Entry 3FC8 (X-ray diffraction, 1.85 A resolution); this record covers chains A and B.

== Chain A (and B) ==
Name: transthyretin
Source organism: Homo sapiens
Notes: chain B of this document is another copy of the same molecule, construct and numbering; everything in this record applies to it too
UniProt: P02766 (TTHY_HUMAN); residues 1-124 here correspond to UniProt positions 21-144 (UniProt number = residue number + 20)
Sequence (124 residues; each row starts with the number of its first residue):
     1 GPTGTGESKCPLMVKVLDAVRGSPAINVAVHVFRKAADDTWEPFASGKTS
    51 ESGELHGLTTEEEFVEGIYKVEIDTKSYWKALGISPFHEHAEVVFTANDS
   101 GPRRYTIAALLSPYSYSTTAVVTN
Not modelled in the structure: 1-9
Residues lining bound ligands: iododiflunisal-betaAlaOMe (IFA; methyl N-[(2',4'-difluoro-4-hydroxy-5-iodobiphenyl-3-yl)carbonyl]-beta-alaninate): Lys-15, Leu-17, Pro-24, Ser-52, Thr-106, Ala-108, Ala-109, Leu-110, Ser-117, Thr-119, Val-121
UniProt features mapped onto this chain:
  - binding site (L-thyroxine): Lys-15, Glu-54, Ser-117
  - modified residue: Cys-10 (Sulfocysteine), Glu-42 (4-carboxyglutamate), Ser-52 (Phosphoserine)
  - glycosylation: Asn-98 (N-linked (GlcNAc...) asparagine)
Reported in the primary citation:
  - binding site for iododiflunisal-betaAlaOMe: Lys-15, Leu-17, Pro-24, Ser-52, Thr-106, Ala-108, Thr-119, Val-121
  - conformationally variable residues (side-chain flip): Ser-117
  - self-association interface (contacts with another copy of this molecule); pairs are residue here / residue on that copy: Ser-117/Ser-117 (hydrogen bond)

== Interface between chain A and chain B ==
Contacting residue pairs (42):
  Ile-68(A) / Glu-89(B)
  Phe-87(A) / Phe-95(B)
  Phe-87(A) / Thr-96(B)
  Phe-87(A) / Tyr-105(B)  hydrophobic
  Phe-87(A) / Ala-120(B)  hydrophobic
  His-88(A) / Val-93(B)
  His-88(A) / Val-94(B)
  Glu-89(A) / Val-94(B)  hydrogen bond (backbone-backbone)
  Glu-89(A) / Thr-96(B)  hydrogen bond
  His-90(A) / Val-94(B)
  Glu-92(A) / Glu-92(B)
  Glu-92(A) / Val-93(B)
  Glu-92(A) / Val-94(B)
  Glu-92(A) / Tyr-116(B)  hydrogen bond (backbone-side chain)
  Val-93(A) / His-88(B)
  Val-93(A) / Glu-92(B)
  Val-94(A) / His-88(B)
  Val-94(A) / Glu-89(B)  hydrogen bond (backbone-backbone)
  Val-94(A) / His-90(B)
  Val-94(A) / Glu-92(B)
  Phe-95(A) / Phe-87(B)  hydrophobic
  Thr-96(A) / Glu-89(B)  hydrogen bond
  Tyr-105(A) / Phe-87(B)  hydrophobic
  Ile-107(A) / Phe-87(B)  hydrophobic
  Tyr-114(A) / Thr-119(B)  hydrogen bond (backbone-side chain)
  Tyr-114(A) / Ala-120(B)  hydrogen bond (backbone-backbone)
  Ser-115(A) / Thr-118(B)  hydrogen bond (side chain-backbone)
  Ser-115(A) / Thr-119(B)
  Tyr-116(A) / Glu-92(B)  hydrogen bond (side chain-backbone)
  Tyr-116(A) / Tyr-116(B)  hydrogen bond
  Tyr-116(A) / Ser-117(B)
  Tyr-116(A) / Thr-118(B)  hydrogen bond (backbone-backbone)
  Ser-117(A) / Tyr-116(B)
  Ser-117(A) / Ser-117(B)  hydrogen bond
  Thr-118(A) / Ser-115(B)  hydrogen bond (backbone-side chain)
  Thr-118(A) / Tyr-116(B)  hydrogen bond (backbone-backbone)
  Thr-119(A) / Tyr-114(B)  hydrogen bond (side chain-backbone)
  Thr-119(A) / Ser-115(B)
  Ala-120(A) / Phe-87(B)  hydrophobic
  Ala-120(A) / Tyr-114(B)  hydrogen bond (backbone-backbone)
  Val-122(A) / Phe-87(B)  hydrophobic
  Val-122(A) / Tyr-114(B)  hydrophobic
Other interface residues (no listed pair), chain A (21 interface residues in all): Lys-70
Other interface residues (no listed pair), chain B (21 interface residues in all): Ile-68, Lys-70, Ile-107, Val-122
Interface features reported in the paper:
  - pairs named by the authors: Ser-117(A)/Ser-117(B) (hydrogen bond)

== Overview ==
Chain A and chain B each contribute 21 residues to their interface; the contacts include 16 hydrogen bonds.
Polar pairs include Glu-89(A)/Thr-96(B), Glu-92(A)/Tyr-116(B) and Tyr-114(A)/Thr-119(B). The paper describes a
hydrogen bond between Ser-117(A) and Ser-117(B). The paper reports a binding site for
iododiflunisal-betaAlaOMe at Lys-15(A), Leu-17(A) and Pro-24(A) among others; conformational variability at
Ser-117(A).
Chain A and chain B are both transthyretin (Homo sapiens); the structure, Crystal structure of transthyretin
in complex with iododiflunisal-betaAlaOMe, was determined by X-ray diffraction together with 3FCB from the
same study.
